3S29 - chains A and D of the 4 polymer chains in the assembly; structure by X-ray diffraction, 2.85 A resolution.

== Chain A (and D) ==
Protein: Sucrose synthase 1
From: Arabidopsis thaliana
Notes: EC 2.4.1.13; chain D of this document is another copy of the same molecule, construct and numbering; everything in this record applies to it too
UniProtKB: P49040 (SUS1_ARATH); numbering as in UniProt (aligned over 1-808)
Amino-acid sequence (816 residues; numbered 1 to 816; the number before each row is that of its first residue):
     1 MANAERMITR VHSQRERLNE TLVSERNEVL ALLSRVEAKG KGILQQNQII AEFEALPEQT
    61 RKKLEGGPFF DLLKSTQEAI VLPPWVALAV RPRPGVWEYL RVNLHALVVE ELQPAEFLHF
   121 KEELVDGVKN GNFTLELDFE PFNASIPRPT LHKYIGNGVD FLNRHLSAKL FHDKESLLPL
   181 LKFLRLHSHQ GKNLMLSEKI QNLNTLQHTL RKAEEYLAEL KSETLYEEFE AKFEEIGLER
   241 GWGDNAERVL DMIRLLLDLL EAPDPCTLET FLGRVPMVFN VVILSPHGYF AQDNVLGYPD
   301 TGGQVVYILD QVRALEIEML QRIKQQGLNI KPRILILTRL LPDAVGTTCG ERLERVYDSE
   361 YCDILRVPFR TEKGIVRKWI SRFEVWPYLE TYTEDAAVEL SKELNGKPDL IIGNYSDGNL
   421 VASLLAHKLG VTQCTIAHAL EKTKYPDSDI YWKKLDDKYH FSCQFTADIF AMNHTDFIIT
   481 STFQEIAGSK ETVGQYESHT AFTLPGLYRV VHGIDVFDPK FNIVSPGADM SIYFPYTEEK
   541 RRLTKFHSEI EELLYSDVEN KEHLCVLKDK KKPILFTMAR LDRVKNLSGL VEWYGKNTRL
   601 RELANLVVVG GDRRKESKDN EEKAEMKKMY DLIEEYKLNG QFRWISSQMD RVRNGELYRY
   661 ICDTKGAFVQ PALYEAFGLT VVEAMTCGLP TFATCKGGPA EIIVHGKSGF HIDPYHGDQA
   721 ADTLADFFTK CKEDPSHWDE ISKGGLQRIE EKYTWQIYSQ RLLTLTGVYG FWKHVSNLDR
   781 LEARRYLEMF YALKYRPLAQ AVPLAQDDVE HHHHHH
Not modelled in the structure: 1-26, 808-816
Sequence notes: expression tag (809-816)
Metal / ion sites: K+: L184, R185, H187, L194, L196
Small-molecule neighbours:
  - beta-D-fructofuranose (FRU): H287, D300, T301, G302, G303, Q304, V305, R382, Y415, H438, A439, E441, K444, R580
  - malonic acid (MLA): F710, T723, D726, F727, K730, H737
  - UDP (uridine-5'-diphosphate): L296, G297, G302, G303, Q304, V306, Y533, M578, A579, R580, K585, V609, S647, Q648, N654, Y658, E675, G678, L679, T680, E683

== Chain A / chain D interface ==
Residue-residue contacts (44):
  N132(A) - E394(D)
  N132(A) - K428(D)
  F133(A) - E390(D)
  F133(A) - E394(D)
  F133(A) - L424(D)
  F133(A) - Y791(D)  hydrophobic
  F133(A) - A792(D)
  T134(A) - R796(D)
  L135(A) - M789(D)  hydrophobic
  L135(A) - A792(D)  hydrophobic
  L135(A) - L793(D)  hydrophobic
  E136(A) - R785(D)  salt bridge
  D138(A) - R785(D)  salt bridge
  P141(A) - L781(D)  hydrophobic
  P141(A) - E782(D)
  F142(A) - E782(D)
  F142(A) - R785(D)
  E390(A) - F133(D)
  E394(A) - N132(D)
  E394(A) - F133(D)
  L424(A) - F133(D)
  K428(A) - N132(D)
  D779(A) - E782(D)
  L781(A) - P141(D)  hydrophobic
  E782(A) - P141(D)
  E782(A) - F142(D)
  E782(A) - E782(D)
  R785(A) - E136(D)  salt bridge
  R785(A) - D138(D)  salt bridge
  R785(A) - Y786(D)
  Y786(A) - R785(D)
  Y786(A) - Y786(D)
  Y786(A) - M789(D)
  M789(A) - L135(D)  hydrophobic
  M789(A) - Y786(D)
  M789(A) - M789(D)  hydrophobic
  M789(A) - F790(D)
  F790(A) - M789(D)
  Y791(A) - F133(D)  hydrophobic
  A792(A) - F133(D)
  L793(A) - L135(D)  hydrophobic
  L793(A) - L793(D)  hydrophobic
  L793(A) - K794(D)
  K794(A) - L793(D)
Also at the interface, not in a pair above, chain A (26 interface residues in all): L137, H427, E788
Also at the interface, not in a pair above, chain D (25 interface residues in all): T393, D779, E788

== Summary ==
26 residues of chain A face 25 of chain D across their interface; the contacts include 4 salt bridges. Polar
pairs include E136(A)-R785(D) and D138(A)-R785(D). Chain A binds UDP, beta-D-fructofuranose and malonic acid.
L184(A), R185(A), H187(A), L194(A) and L196(A) form the K+ site.
Chain A and chain D are both Sucrose synthase 1 (Arabidopsis thaliana); the structure, The crystal structure
of sucrose synthase-1 from Arabidopsis thaliana and its functional implications, was determined by X-ray
diffraction, deposited together with 3S27 and 3S28.
